Entry 2G1P (X-ray diffraction, 1.89 A resolution); this record covers chains G and A of the 4 polymer chains in the assembly.

== Chain G ==
Molecule: 12-nt DNA strand
Sequence (12 nucleotides; numbered 1 to 12; the number before each row is that of its first residue):
     1 TCTAGATCTAGA

== Chain A ==
Molecule: DNA adenine methylase
From: Escherichia coli
Notes: EC 2.1.1.72
UniProt: P0AEE8 (DMA_ECOLI); residues 1-278 here = UniProt positions 1-278
Chain sequence (278 residues; each row starts with the number of its first residue):
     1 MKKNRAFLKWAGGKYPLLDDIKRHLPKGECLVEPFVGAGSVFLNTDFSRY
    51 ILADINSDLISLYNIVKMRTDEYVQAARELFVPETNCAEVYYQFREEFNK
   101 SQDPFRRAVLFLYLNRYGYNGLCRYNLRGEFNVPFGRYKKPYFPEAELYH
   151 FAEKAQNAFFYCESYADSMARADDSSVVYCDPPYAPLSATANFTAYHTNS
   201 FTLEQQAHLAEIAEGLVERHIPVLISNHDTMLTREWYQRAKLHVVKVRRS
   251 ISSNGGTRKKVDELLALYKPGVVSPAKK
Unresolved in the structure: 1-2, 188-198, 247-259, 271-278
Swiss-Prot annotation at these positions:
  - binding site (S-adenosyl-L-methionine): Trp10, Lys14, Asp54, Asp181
Residues lining bound ligands: S-adenosylhomocysteine (SAH): Trp10, Ala11, Gly12, Gly13, Lys14, Pro34, Phe35, Val36, Gly37, Ala38, Gly39, Ser40, Asp54, Ile55, Asn56, Leu59, Glu163, Ser164, Tyr165, Tyr179, Asp181, Pro182, Pro183, Phe201, Gln205
Reported in the primary citation:
  - binding site for the 12-nt DNA strand: Lys9, Asn120, Leu122, Tyr138, Tyr184, His228, Val261
  - contacts within the chain: Lys9-Asn115 (hydrogen bond), Tyr119-Asn120 (pi stacking)
  - mutagenesis - K9A (60% of wild-type): decreased catalytic activity
  - specificity-determining residues: Lys9, Leu122
  - binding site for the 12-nt DNA strand (chain G): Arg95, Tyr119, Asn120, Arg124, Asn126, Asn132, Pro134, Arg137
  - conformationally variable residues (order/disorder transition): Ser188 to His197, Val247 to Lys259
  - specificity-determining residues: Arg124, Pro134 (citing earlier work)
  - mutagenesis - L122A: abolished catalytic activity on unmethylated DNA
  - mutagenesis - L122A: unchanged catalytic activity on hemimethylated substrate
  - catalytic residues: Asp181 to Tyr184 (proposed by the authors, not directly observed)
  - mutagenesis - Y119A, N120A, R124A: decreased catalytic activity (citing earlier work)

== Chain G / chain A interface ==
Pairs across the interface (18; chain G residue first):
  DC2(G) with Leu127(A), phosphate contact
  DT3(G) with Asn126(A), phosphate contact; Leu127(A), hydrogen bond to the phosphate; Asn132(A), sugar contact
  DA4(G) with Arg124(A), hydrogen bond to the base; Asn126(A), hydrogen bond to the phosphate; Asn132(A), hydrogen bond to the phosphate
  DG5(G) with Arg95(A), salt bridge to the phosphate; Arg124(A), hydrogen bond to the base; Asn132(A), phosphate contact; Pro134(A), phosphate contact
  DA6(G) with Tyr119(A), stacking on the base; Leu122(A), base contact; Arg124(A), base contact; Pro134(A), base contact; Arg137(A), salt bridge to the phosphate
  DT7(G) with Arg137(A), base contact
  DC8(G) with Tyr138(A), base contact
Also at the interface, not in a pair above, chain A (13 interface residues in all): Tyr92, Asn120, Val133

== In short ==
7 residues of chain G and 13 residues of chain A are in contact; the contacts include 5 hydrogen bonds, 2 salt
bridges and 1 aromatic stacking contact. Among the polar pairs are DA4(G)-Arg124(A), DG5(G)-Arg124(A) and
DT3(G)-Leu127(A). From the paper: the catalytic residue Asp181(A); K9A, Y119A and N120A of chain A, among
others, reduce catalytic activity; 5 substitutions were tested in all.
Chain G is a 12-nt DNA strand and chain A is DNA adenine methylase (Escherichia coli); the structure,
Structure of E. coli DNA adenine methyltransferase (DAM), was determined by X-ray diffraction.
